Entry 8Y3V (electron microscopy, 3.46 A resolution); this record covers chains A and B of the 4 polymer chains in the assembly.

[Chain A (and B)]
Protein: Capsid protein
Organism: Emesvirus zinderi
Notes: chain B of this document is another copy of the same molecule, construct and numbering; everything in this record applies to it too
UniProt: C8XPD7 (C8XPD7_9VIRU); residues 1-129 here correspond to UniProt positions 2-130 (UniProt number = residue number + 1)
Amino-acid sequence (129 residues; numbered 1 to 129; the number before each row is that of its first residue):
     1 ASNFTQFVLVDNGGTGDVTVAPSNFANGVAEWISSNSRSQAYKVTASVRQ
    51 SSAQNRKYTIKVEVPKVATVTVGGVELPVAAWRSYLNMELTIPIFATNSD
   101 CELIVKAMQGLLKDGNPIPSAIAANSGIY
Disordered / not traced: 1 (chain B: 129)
Construct notes: engineered mutation A46 (Cys47 in C8XPD7), V70 (Gln71 in C8XPD7)

[Interface between chain A and chain B]
Contacting residue pairs (96; chain A residue first):
  N3(A) with P117(B); S120(B); A121(B)
  T5(A) with P117(B)
  F7(A) with N116(B); P117(B)
  V8(A) with G110(B); N116(B)
  L9(A) with K106(B); A107(B); G110(B)
  V10(A) with L103(B), hydrophobic; A107(B), hydrophobic
  D11(A) with K106(B); K113(B), salt bridge
  Y42(A) with L103(B)
  A46(A) with I128(B), hydrophobic
  S47(A) with I128(B)
  V48(A) with G127(B)
  Y58(A) with I122(B), hydrophobic; N125(B); S126(B), hydrogen bond (side chain-backbone)
  I60(A) with I118(B), hydrophobic
  V62(A) with L111(B), hydrophobic
  K66(A) with D100(B)
  W82(A) with P93(B), hydrophobic; F95(B); A96(B), hydrophobic; D100(B)
  S84(A) with T91(B); P93(B); I104(B)
  Y85(A) with L90(B); T91(B), hydrogen bond (backbone-backbone)
  L86(A) with E89(B); M108(B), hydrophobic
  N87(A) with M88(B); E89(B), hydrogen bond (backbone-backbone)
  M88(A) with N87(B); M88(B), hydrophobic
  E89(A) with L86(B); N87(B), hydrogen bond (backbone-backbone)
  L90(A) with Y85(B); L86(B), hydrophobic; I122(B), hydrophobic
  T91(A) with S84(B), hydrogen bond (backbone-side chain); Y85(B), hydrogen bond (backbone-backbone)
  I92(A) with I122(B), hydrophobic; N125(B)
  P93(A) with W82(B), hydrophobic; N125(B)
  F95(A) with W82(B)
  A96(A) with W82(B), hydrophobic
  N98(A) with A123(B)
  D100(A) with K66(B), salt bridge; W82(B)
  C101(A) with I122(B); A123(B), hydrophobic; N125(B), hydrogen bond
  L103(A) with V10(B), hydrophobic; Y42(B)
  I104(A) with S84(B)
  V105(A) with P119(B); I122(B), hydrophobic
  K106(A) with L9(B); D11(B), hydrogen bond (side chain-backbone)
  A107(A) with V10(B), hydrophobic
  M108(A) with L86(B), hydrophobic; L112(B), hydrophobic
  Q109(A) with L112(B)
  G110(A) with L9(B)
  L111(A) with V62(B), hydrophobic
  L112(A) with M108(B), hydrophobic; Q109(B)
  N116(A) with F7(B)
  P117(A) with N3(B); T5(B); F7(B)
  I118(A) with I60(B), hydrophobic
  S120(A) with N3(B)
  A121(A) with N3(B)
  I122(A) with L90(B), hydrophobic; C101(B); V105(B), hydrophobic
  A123(A) with N98(B); C101(B)
  N125(A) with R56(B), hydrogen bond; A96(B); C101(B)
  S126(A) with N3(B); Y58(B)
  G127(A) with N3(B)
  I128(A) with A30(B), hydrophobic
  Y129(A) with A1(B); F4(B), hydrophobic; F25(B), hydrophobic
Interface residues without a listed pair, chain A (65 interface residues in all): N12, F25, W32, V44, R56, V64, R83, I94, T97, E102, P119, A124
Interface residues without a listed pair, chain B (64 interface residues in all): V8, N12, W32, V44, A46, V48, V64, R83, I92, I94

[Overview]
The interface between chain A and chain B involves 65 residues on one side and 64 on the other, with 9
hydrogen bonds and 2 salt bridges. Among the polar pairs are D11(A)-K113(B), D100(A)-K66(B) and
Y58(A)-S126(B).
Both chains are Capsid protein (Emesvirus zinderi). Entry 8Y3V (The self-assembled nanotube of CPC46A/Q70V)
was determined by electron microscopy (same publication as 8Y3N and 8Y3T).
